1RH6 - chains C and B of the 3 polymer chains in the assembly; structure by X-ray diffraction, 1.70 A resolution.

Chain C:
Molecule: 15-nt DNA strand
Sequence (15 nucleotides; each row starts with the number of its first residue):
     1 CTATGTAGTC TGTTG
Disordered / not traced: 1

Chain B:
Molecule: Excisionase
From: Enterobacteria phage lambda
Notes: fragment: Xis DBD (residues 1-55)
Reference sequence: P03699 (VXIS_LAMBD); residues 1-55 here = UniProt positions 1-55
Chain sequence (55 residues; numbered 1 to 55; the number before each row is that of its first residue):
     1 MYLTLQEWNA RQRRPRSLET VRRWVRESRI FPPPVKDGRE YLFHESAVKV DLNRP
Disordered / not traced: 53-55
Sequence notes: engineered mutation Ser-28 (Cys in P03699)

Chain C / chain B interface:
Pairs across the interface (16):
  DT4(C) / Arg-16(B)  hydrogen bond to the phosphate
  DT4(C) / Thr-20(B)  sugar contact
  DT4(C) / Arg-23(B)  base contact
  DT4(C) / Trp-24(B)  hydrogen bond to the phosphate
  DG5(C) / Arg-16(B)  salt bridge to the phosphate
  DG5(C) / Ser-17(B)  hydrogen bond to the phosphate
  DG5(C) / Thr-20(B)  hydrogen bond to the phosphate
  DG5(C) / Arg-23(B)  hydrogen bond to the base
  DT6(C) / Glu-19(B)  base contact
  DT6(C) / Arg-23(B)  hydrogen bond to the base
  DA7(C) / Glu-19(B)  base contact
  DG12(C) / Arg-39(B)  base contact
  DT13(C) / Gly-38(B)  phosphate contact
  DT13(C) / Arg-39(B)  base contact
  DT14(C) / Gly-38(B)  phosphate contact
  DT14(C) / Arg-39(B)  sugar contact
Also at the interface, not in a pair above, chain B (9 interface residues in all): Arg-14

Summary:
Chain C and chain B form an interface of 7 and 9 residues respectively, with 6 hydrogen bonds and 1 salt
bridge. Polar contacts include DG5(C)/Arg-23(B), DT6(C)/Arg-23(B) and DT4(C)/Arg-16(B).
Chain C is a 15-nt DNA strand and chain B is Excisionase (Enterobacteria phage lambda); the structure,
Bacteriophage Lambda Excisionase (Xis)-DNA Complex, was determined by X-ray diffraction.
